PDB entry 7OBV | X-ray diffraction, 1.30 A resolution | chains B and D of the 3 polymer chains in the assembly

# Chain B
Name: Serine protease NS3
From: Zika virus
Notes: EC 3.4.21.91, 3.6.1.15, 3.6.4.13
Reference sequence: Q32ZE1 (POLG_ZIKV); residues 1-177 here correspond to UniProt positions 1499-1675 (UniProt number = residue number + 1498)
Amino-acid sequence (178 residues; each row starts with the number of its first residue; numbering starts at 0):
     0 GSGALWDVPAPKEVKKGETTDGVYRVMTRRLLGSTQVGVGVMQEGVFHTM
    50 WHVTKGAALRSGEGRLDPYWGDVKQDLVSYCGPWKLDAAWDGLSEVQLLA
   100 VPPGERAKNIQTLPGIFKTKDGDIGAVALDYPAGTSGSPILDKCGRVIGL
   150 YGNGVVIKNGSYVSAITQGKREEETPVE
Disordered / not traced: 0-15, 171-177
Sequence notes: expression tag (0); conflict K107 (Arg1605 in Q32ZE1)
Swiss-Prot annotation at these positions:
  - active site (Charge relay system): H51, D75, S135

# Chain D
Name: Inhibitor MI-2248
Amino-acid sequence (6 residues; each row starts with the number of its first residue):
     1 XGXFKK
Modified positions: V7T ((2R)-6-azanyl-2-carbamimidamido-hexanoic acid) at position 1; BAL (beta-alanine) at position 3; F4 (D-phenylalanine; DPN)
Covalent attachments: covalent link V7T_1-K6

# Interface between chain B and chain D
Contacting residue pairs (20):
  H51(B) - K6(D)
  D75(B) - K6(D)  salt bridge
  D129(B) - V7T_1(D)  hydrogen bond (side chain-backbone)
  Y130(B) - V7T_1(D)
  A132(B) - V7T_1(D)
  A132(B) - BAL_3(D)
  A132(B) - K6(D)
  S135(B) - V7T_1(D)
  S135(B) - K6(D)
  G151(B) - V7T_1(D)
  G151(B) - K5(D)
  G151(B) - K6(D)
  N152(B) - K6(D)  hydrogen bond
  G153(B) - K5(D)  hydrogen bond (backbone-backbone)
  V154(B) - K5(D)
  V155(B) - V7T_1(D)
  V155(B) - F4(D)
  G159(B) - V7T_1(D)
  Y161(B) - V7T_1(D)
  Y161(B) - K5(D)  hydrogen bond (side chain-backbone)
Also at the interface, not in a pair above, chain B (15 interface residues in all): P131, Y150
Also at the interface, not in a pair above, chain D (6 interface residues in all): G2

# Overview
The interface between chain B and chain D involves 15 residues on one side and 6 on the other; the contacts
include 4 hydrogen bonds and 1 salt bridge. Polar contacts include D75(B)-K6(D), D129(B)-V7T_1(D) and
N152(B)-K6(D).
Here chain B is Serine protease NS3 (Zika virus) and chain D is Inhibitor MI-2248. Entry 7OBV (Crystal
Structure of Unlinked NS2B-NS3 Protease from Zika Virus in Complex with Inhibitor MI-2248) was determined by
X-ray diffraction (same publication as 7O2M, 7O55, 7OC2, 7PFQ, 7PFY, 7PFZ and 5 further entries).
